PDB entry 8OG1 | X-ray diffraction, 1.58 A resolution | chain A

[Chain A]
Protein: Exostosin-like 3
Source organism: Homo sapiens
Notes: EC 2.4.1.223
Reference sequence: O43909 (EXTL3_HUMAN); residues 52-919 here = UniProt positions 52-919
Chain sequence (891 residues; each row starts with the number of its first residue):
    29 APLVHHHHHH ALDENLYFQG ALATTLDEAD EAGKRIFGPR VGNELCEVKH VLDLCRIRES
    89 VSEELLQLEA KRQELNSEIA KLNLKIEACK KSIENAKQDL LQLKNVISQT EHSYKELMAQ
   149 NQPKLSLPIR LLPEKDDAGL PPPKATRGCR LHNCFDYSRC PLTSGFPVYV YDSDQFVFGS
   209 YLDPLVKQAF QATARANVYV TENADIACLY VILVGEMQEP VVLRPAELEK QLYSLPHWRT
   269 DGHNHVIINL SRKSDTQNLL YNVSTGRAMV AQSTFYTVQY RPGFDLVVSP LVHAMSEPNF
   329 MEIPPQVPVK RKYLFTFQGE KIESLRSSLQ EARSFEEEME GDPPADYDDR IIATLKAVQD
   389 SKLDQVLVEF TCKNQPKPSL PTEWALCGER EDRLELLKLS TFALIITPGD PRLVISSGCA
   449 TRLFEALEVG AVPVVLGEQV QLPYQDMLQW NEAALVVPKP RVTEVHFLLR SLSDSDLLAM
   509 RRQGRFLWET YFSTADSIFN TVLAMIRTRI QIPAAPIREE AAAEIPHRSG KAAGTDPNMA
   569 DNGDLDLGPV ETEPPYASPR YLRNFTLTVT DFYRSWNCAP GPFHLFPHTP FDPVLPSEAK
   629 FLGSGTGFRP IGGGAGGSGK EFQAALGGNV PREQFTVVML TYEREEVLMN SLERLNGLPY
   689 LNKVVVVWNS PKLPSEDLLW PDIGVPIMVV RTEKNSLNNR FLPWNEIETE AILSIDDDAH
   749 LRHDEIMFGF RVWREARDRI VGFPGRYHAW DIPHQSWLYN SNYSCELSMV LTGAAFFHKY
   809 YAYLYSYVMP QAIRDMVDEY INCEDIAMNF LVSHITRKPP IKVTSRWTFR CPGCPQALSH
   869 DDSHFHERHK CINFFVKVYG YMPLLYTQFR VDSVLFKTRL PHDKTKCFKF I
Not modelled in the structure: 29-153, 164-167, 351-373, 560-578, 864-868
Differences from the reference sequence: expression tag (29-51)
Modified residues: C606 (S-hydroxycysteine; CSO)
UniProt features mapped onto this chain:
  - active site: D833
  - binding site (UDP-N-acetyl-alpha-D-glucosamine): L668, R672, N697, N723, R728, D744, D745, D746, E832, D833, R876
  - binding site (Mn(2+)): D746
  - site: N277 (Not glycosylated)
  - modified residue: S362 (Phosphoserine)
  - glycosylation (N-linked (GlcNAc...) asparagine): N290, N592, N790
Disulfides: C177-C182, C188-C236, C400-C415, C793-C915, C831-C879, C859-C862
Covalent attachments: N-acetylglucosamine (NAG) linked to N592; glycan linked to N790
Reported in the primary citation:
  - mutagenesis - K905A/R907A: decreased catalytic activity on TetraP-BETA
  - mutagenesis - K905A/R907A/K912A/K914A/K917A: abolished catalytic activity

[Overview]
N-acetylglucosamine is covalently linked to N592 and N790. From UniProt: active-site residue D833, 11
UDP-N-acetyl-alpha-D-glucosamine-binding residues and Mn2+-binding residue D746. The paper reports that
K905A/R907A reduce catalytic activity on TetraP-BETA; K905A/R907A/K912A/K914A/K917A abolish catalytic
activity.
Chain A is Exostosin-like 3 (Homo sapiens); the structure, Exostosin-like 3 apo enzyme, was determined by
X-ray diffraction, deposited together with 8OG4.
